6NBD - chains A and B of the 4 polymer chains in the assembly; structure by electron microscopy, 3.20 A resolution.

Chain A:
Molecule: Hemoglobin subunit alpha
From: Homo sapiens
UniProt: P69905 (HBA_HUMAN); residues 1-140 here correspond to UniProt positions 2-141 (UniProt number = residue number + 1)
Sequence (140 residues; row label = number of the first residue in the row):
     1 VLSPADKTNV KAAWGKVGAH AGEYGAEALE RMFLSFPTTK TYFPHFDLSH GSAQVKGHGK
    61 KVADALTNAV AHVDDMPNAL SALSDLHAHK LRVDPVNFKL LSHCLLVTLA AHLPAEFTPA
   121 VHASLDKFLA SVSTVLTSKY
Curated features (UniProtKB/Swiss-Prot):
  - binding site (O2): His-58
  - binding site (heme b): His-87
  - site: Thr-8, Asn-9 (Microbial infection: Cleavage), Lys-11 (Not glycated), Ala-13, Trp-14 (Microbial infection: Cleavage), Tyr-24, Gly-25 (Microbial infection: Cleavage), Leu-29, Glu-30 (Microbial infection: Cleavage), His-45, Phe-46 (Microbial infection: Cleavage), Asp-47, Leu-48 (Microbial infection: Cleavage), Ser-52, Ala-53 (Microbial infection: Cleavage), Val-55, Lys-56 (Microbial infection: Cleavage), Lys-56 (Not glycated), Gly-59, Lys-60 (Microbial infection: Cleavage), Lys-60 (Not glycated), Lys-90 (Not glycated), Leu-91, Arg-92 (Microbial infection: Cleavage), Lys-99 (Not glycated), Leu-106, Val-107 (Microbial infection: Cleavage), Thr-108, Leu-109 (Microbial infection: Cleavage), Val-121, His-122 (Microbial infection: Cleavage), Ser-133, Thr-134 (Microbial infection: Cleavage)
  - modified residue: Ser-3 (Phosphoserine), Lys-7 (N6-succinyllysine), Thr-8 (Phosphothreonine), Lys-11 (N6-succinyllysine), Lys-16 (N6-acetyllysine), Tyr-24 (Phosphotyrosine), Ser-35 (Phosphoserine), Lys-40 (N6-succinyllysine), Ser-49 (Phosphoserine), Ser-102 (Phosphoserine), Thr-108 (Phosphothreonine), Ser-124 (Phosphoserine), Ser-131 (Phosphoserine), Thr-134 (Phosphothreonine), Thr-137 (Phosphothreonine), Ser-138 (Phosphoserine)
  - glycosylation (N-linked (Glc) (glycation) lysine): Lys-7, Lys-16, Lys-40, Lys-61
Bound ions: heme Fe near His-87 (its only coordinating residue here)
Ligand contacts: heme (HEM): Met-32, Thr-39, Tyr-42, Phe-43, His-45, Phe-46, His-58, Lys-61, Val-62, Ala-65, Leu-66, Leu-83, Leu-86, His-87, Leu-91, Val-93, Asn-97, Phe-98, Leu-101, Val-132, Ser-133, Leu-136

Chain B:
Molecule: Hemoglobin subunit beta
From: Homo sapiens
UniProt: P68871 (HBB_HUMAN); residues 1-143 here correspond to UniProt positions 2-144 (UniProt number = residue number + 1)
Sequence (143 residues; each row starts with the number of its first residue):
     1 VHLTPEEKSA VTALWGKVNV DEVGGEALGR LLVVYPWTQR FFESFGDLST PDAVMGNPKV
    61 KAHGKKVLGA FSDGLAHLDN LKGTFATLSE LHCDKLHVDP ENFRLLGNVL VCVLAHHFGK
   121 EFTPPVQAAY QKVVAGVANA LAH
Curated features (UniProtKB/Swiss-Prot):
  - binding site ((2R)-2,3-bisphosphoglycerate): Val-1, His-2, Lys-82, His-143
  - binding site (heme b): His-63, His-92
  - site: Glu-7, Lys-8 (Microbial infection: Cleavage), Gly-25, Glu-26 (Microbial infection: Cleavage), Gly-29, Arg-30 (Microbial infection: Cleavage), Tyr-35, Pro-36 (Microbial infection: Cleavage), Trp-37, Thr-38 (Microbial infection: Cleavage), Phe-45, Gly-46 (Microbial infection: Cleavage), Asp-52, Ala-53 (Microbial infection: Cleavage), Gly-56, Asn-57 (Microbial infection: Cleavage), Lys-59 (Not glycated), Phe-71, Ser-72 (Microbial infection: Cleavage), Gly-74, Leu-75 (Microbial infection: Cleavage), Lys-82 (Not glycated), Thr-84, Phe-85 (Microbial infection: Cleavage), His-92, Cys-93 (Microbial infection: Cleavage), Lys-95 (Not glycated), Arg-104, Leu-105 (Microbial infection: Cleavage), Leu-110, Val-111 (Microbial infection: Cleavage), Gly-119, Lys-120 (Microbial infection: Cleavage), Phe-122, Thr-123 (Microbial infection: Cleavage), Ala-128, Ala-129 (Microbial infection: Cleavage) and 1 more in UniProt
  - modified residue: Val-1 (N-acetylvaline), Ser-9 (Phosphoserine), Thr-12 (Phosphothreonine), Ser-44 (Phosphoserine), Thr-50 (Phosphothreonine), Lys-59 (N6-acetyllysine), Lys-82 (N6-acetyllysine), Thr-87 (Phosphothreonine), Cys-93 (S-nitrosocysteine)
  - glycosylation: Val-1 (N-linked (Glc) (glycation) valine), Lys-8 (N-linked (Glc) (glycation) lysine), Lys-17 (N-linked (Glc) (glycation) lysine), Lys-66 (N-linked (Glc) (glycation) lysine), Lys-120 (N-linked (Glc) (glycation) lysine)
Bound ions: heme Fe near His-92 (its only coordinating residue here)
Ligand contacts: heme (HEM): Leu-31, Thr-38, Phe-41, Phe-42, Phe-45, His-63, Lys-66, Val-67, Ala-70, Phe-71, Leu-88, Leu-91, His-92, Leu-96, Val-98, Asn-102, Phe-103, Leu-106, Val-137, Leu-141

Chain A / chain B interface:
Pairs across the interface (32; chain A residue first):
  Glu-27(A) / Pro-124(B)
  Arg-31(A) / Phe-122(B)  hydrogen bond (side chain-backbone)
  Arg-31(A) / Pro-124(B)
  Arg-31(A) / Gln-127(B)  hydrogen bond
  Leu-34(A) / Pro-124(B)
  Leu-34(A) / Pro-125(B)
  Leu-34(A) / Ala-128(B)
  Ser-35(A) / Ala-128(B)
  Phe-36(A) / Gln-131(B)
  His-103(A) / Asn-108(B)
  His-103(A) / Gln-127(B)
  His-103(A) / Gln-131(B)  hydrogen bond
  Val-107(A) / Ala-115(B)
  Val-107(A) / Phe-122(B)  hydrophobic
  Val-107(A) / Gln-127(B)
  Ala-110(A) / Cys-112(B)
  Ala-110(A) / Ala-115(B)
  Ala-110(A) / His-116(B)
  Ala-111(A) / Ala-115(B)
  Ala-111(A) / Gly-119(B)
  Pro-114(A) / His-116(B)
  Phe-117(A) / Arg-30(B)  hydrogen bond (backbone-side chain)
  Phe-117(A) / His-116(B)
  Thr-118(A) / Arg-30(B)
  Pro-119(A) / Arg-30(B)
  Pro-119(A) / Val-33(B)
  His-122(A) / Arg-30(B)  hydrogen bond
  His-122(A) / Val-34(B)
  His-122(A) / Cys-112(B)
  Ala-123(A) / Val-34(B)  hydrophobic
  Asp-126(A) / Val-34(B)
  Asp-126(A) / Tyr-35(B)
Interface residues without a listed pair, chain A (20 interface residues in all): Glu-30, His-50, Cys-104, Leu-106
Interface residues without a listed pair, chain B (19 interface residues in all): Met-55, Val-111, Lys-120, Thr-123

Overview:
The interface between chain A and chain B involves 20 residues on one side and 19 on the other, with 5
hydrogen bonds. Polar contacts include Arg-31(A)/Phe-122(B), Arg-31(A)/Gln-127(B) and His-103(A)/Gln-131(B).
Bound to chain A: heme. Bound to chain B: heme.
Chain A is Hemoglobin subunit alpha and chain B is Hemoglobin subunit beta, both from Homo sapiens; the
structure, Human methemoglobin state 2, was determined by electron microscopy (same publication as 6NBB and
6NBC).
